PDB entry 5LP6 | X-ray diffraction, 2.90 A resolution | chains C and D of the 6 polymer chains in the assembly

[Chain C]
Name: Tubulin alpha-1B chain
From: Bos taurus
UniProtKB: P81947 (TBA1B_BOVIN); numbering as in UniProt (aligned over 1-440)
Amino-acid sequence (440 residues; row label = number of the first residue in the row):
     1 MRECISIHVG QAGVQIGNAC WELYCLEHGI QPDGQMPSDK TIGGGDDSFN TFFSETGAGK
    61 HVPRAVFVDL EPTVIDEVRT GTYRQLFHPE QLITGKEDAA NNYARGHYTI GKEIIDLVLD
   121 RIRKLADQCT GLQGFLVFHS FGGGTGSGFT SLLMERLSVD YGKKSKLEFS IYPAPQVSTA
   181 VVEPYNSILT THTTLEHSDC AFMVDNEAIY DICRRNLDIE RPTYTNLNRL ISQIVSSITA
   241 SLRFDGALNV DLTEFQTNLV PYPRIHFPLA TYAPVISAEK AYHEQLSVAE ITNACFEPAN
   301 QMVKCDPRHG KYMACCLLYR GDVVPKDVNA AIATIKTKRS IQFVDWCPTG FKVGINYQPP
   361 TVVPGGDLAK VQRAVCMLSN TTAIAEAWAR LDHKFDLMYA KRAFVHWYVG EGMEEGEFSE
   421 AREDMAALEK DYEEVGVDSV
Bound ions: Ca2+: Asp39, Thr41, Gly44, Asp47, Glu55
Residues lining bound ligands: GTP (guanosine-5'-triphosphate): Gly10, Gln11, Ala12, Gln15, Ile16, Asp69, Asp98, Ala99, Ala100, Asn101, Ser140, Gly142, Gly143, Gly144, Thr145, Gly146, Ile171, Pro173, Val177, Ser178, Thr179, Glu183, Asn206, Tyr224, Leu227, Asn228, Ile231

[Chain D]
Name: Tubulin beta-2B chain
From: Bos taurus
UniProtKB: Q6B856 (TBB2B_BOVIN); the author numbering skips numbers that UniProt does not, so the offset changes along the chain: 1-42 = UniProt 1-42; 45-360 = UniProt 43-358; 369-455 = UniProt 359-445
Amino-acid sequence (445 residues; numbered 1 to 455; 10 numbers in that range are skipped by the numbering (no residue carries them; nothing is unmodelled there); the number before each row is that of its first residue):
     1 MREIVHIQAG QCGNQIGAKF WEVISDEHGI DPTGSYHGDS DL
    45 QLERINVYYN EATGNKYVPR AILVDLEPGT MDSVRSGPFG QIFRPDNFVF GQSGAGNNWA
   105 KGHYTEGAEL VDSVLDVVRK ESESCDCLQG FQLTHSLGGG TGSGMGTLLI SKIREEYPDR
   165 IMNTFSVMPS PKVSDTVVEP YNATLSVHQL VENTDETYCI DNEALYDICF RTLKLTTPTY
   225 GDLNHLVSAT MSGVTTCLRF PGQLNADLRK LAVNMVPFPR LHFFMPGFAP LTSRGSQQYR
   285 ALTVPELTQQ MFDSKNMMAA CDPRHGRYLT VAAIFRGRMS MKEVDEQMLN VQNKNSSYFV
   345 EWIPNNVKTA VCDIPP
   369 RGLKMSATFI GNSTAIQELF KRISEQFTAM FRRKAFLHWY TGEGMDEMEF TEAESNMNDL
   429 VSEYQQYQDA TADEQGEFEE EEGEDEA
Unresolved in the structure: 1, 277-285, 442-455
Swiss-Prot annotation at these positions:
  - motif: Met1 to Ile4 (MREI motif)
  - binding site (GTP): Gln11, Glu71, Ser140, Gly144, Thr145, Gly146, Asn206, Asn228
  - binding site (Mg(2+)): Glu71
  - modified residue: Ser40 (Phosphoserine), Thr57 (Phosphothreonine), Lys60 (N6-acetyllysine), Ser174 (Phosphoserine), Thr287 (Phosphothreonine), Thr292 (Phosphothreonine), Arg320 (Omega-N-methylarginine), Glu448 (5-glutamyl polyglutamate)
  - cross-link (Glycyl lysine isopeptide (Lys-Gly)): Lys60 (interchain with G-Cter in ubiquitin), Lys326 (interchain with G-Cter in ubiquitin)
Residues lining bound ligands: GDP (guanosine-5'-diphosphate): Gly10, Gln11, Cys12, Gln15, Ile16, Asp69, Ala99, Asn101, Ser140, Gly142, Gly143, Gly144, Thr145, Gly146, Val171, Pro173, Val177, Ser178, Glu183, Asn206, Leu209, Tyr224, Leu227, Asn228

[How chain C and chain D interact]
Contacting residue pairs - 54 pairs, chain C then chain D:
  Gln11(C) with Gln247(D), hydrogen bond
  Lys96(C) with Asp130(D), salt bridge
  Glu97(C) with Cys131(D); Arg164(D), salt bridge
  Asp98(C) with Asp251(D); Lys254(D), salt bridge
  Ala100(C) with Arg253(D); Lys254(D); Val257(D)
  Asn101(C) with Lys254(D)
  Arg105(C) with Arg253(D)
  Pro175(C) with Asn349(D)
  Ser178(C) with Leu248(D); Lys352(D)
  Thr179(C) with Asn258(D), hydrogen bond (backbone-side chain); Lys352(D)
  Ala180(C) with Asn258(D); Lys352(D)
  Val181(C) with Asn258(D), hydrogen bond (backbone-side chain); Ile347(D), hydrophobic; Asn349(D)
  Val182(C) with Val257(D), hydrophobic
  Tyr210(C) with Asp329(D)
  Glu220(C) with Lys326(D)
  Arg221(C) with Met325(D); Lys326(D); Asp329(D), salt bridge
  Tyr224(C) with Gln247(D)
  Lys394(C) with Pro348(D); Asn349(D), hydrogen bond
  Leu397(C) with Trp346(D)
  Met398(C) with Trp346(D), hydrogen bond (backbone-backbone); Pro348(D)
  Lys401(C) with Phe262(D); Trp346(D); Ala438(D); Thr439(D), hydrogen bond (side chain-backbone)
  Arg402(C) with Phe262(D)
  Ala403(C) with Pro261(D); Phe262(D), hydrophobic
  Phe404(C) with Val257(D); Asn258(D); Val260(D); Pro261(D), hydrogen bond (backbone-backbone); Thr314(D); Ile347(D), hydrophobic
  His406(C) with Val260(D); Pro261(D); Phe262(D); Pro263(D)
  Trp407(C) with Arg253(D); Ala256(D); Val257(D); Val260(D), hydrogen bond (side chain-backbone)
Interface residues without a listed pair, chain C (27 interface residues in all): Glu411
Interface residues without a listed pair, chain D (33 interface residues in all): Ile165, Asp199, Ser324, Glu345, Asn350, Tyr435, Ala440

[In short]
Chain C and chain D form an interface of 27 and 33 residues respectively; the contacts include 8 hydrogen
bonds and 4 salt bridges. Polar contacts include Lys96(C)-Asp130(D), Glu97(C)-Arg164(D) and
Asp98(C)-Lys254(D). Ligands of chain C: GTP. Chain D binds GDP.
Chain C is Tubulin alpha-1B chain and chain D is Tubulin beta-2B chain, both from Bos taurus; the structure,
Crystal structure of Tubulin-Stathmin-TTL-Thiocolchicine Complex, was determined by X-ray diffraction.
